PDB entry 7LGH | electron microscopy, 8.90 A resolution (very low resolution: no residue pairs are listed; an interface is given only as per-side residue counts) | chains R and S of the 22 polymer chains in the assembly

Chain R (and S):
Molecule: Capsid protein
Source organism: Escherichia phage Qbeta
Notes: chain S of this document is another copy of the same molecule, construct and numbering; everything in this record applies to it too
UniProtKB: P03615 (CAPSD_BPQBE); residues 0-132 here correspond to UniProt positions 1-133 (UniProt number = residue number + 1)
Sequence (133 residues; row label = number of the first residue in the row; numbering starts at 0):
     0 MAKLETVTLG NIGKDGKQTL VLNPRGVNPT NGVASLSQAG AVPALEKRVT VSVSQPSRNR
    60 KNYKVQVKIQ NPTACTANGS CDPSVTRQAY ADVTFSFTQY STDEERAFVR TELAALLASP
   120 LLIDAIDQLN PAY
Unresolved in the structure: 0
Curated features (UniProtKB/Swiss-Prot):
  - site: Tyr-89 (RNA-binding)

Interface between chain R and chain S:
Disulfides between the chains: Cys-80(R)/Cys-74(S)
At this resolution (9 A) residue pairs are not listed: 13 residues of chain R and 12 of chain S lie at the interface.

In short:
13 residues of chain R and 12 residues of chain S are in contact.
Chain R and chain S are both Capsid protein (Escherichia phage Qbeta); the structure, Asymmetric unit for
phage Qbeta small prolate particle, was determined by electron microscopy, deposited together with 7LGE, 7LGF,
7LGG and 7LHD.
